Entry 2DPR (X-ray diffraction, 1.70 A resolution); this record covers chains A and B.

Chain A (and B):
Molecule: Conantokin-T
Notes: chain B of this document is another copy of the same molecule, construct and numbering; everything in this record applies to it too
UniProtKB: P17684 (CKT_CONTU); numbering as in UniProt (aligned over 1-21)
Amino-acid sequence (21 residues; row label = number of the first residue in the row):
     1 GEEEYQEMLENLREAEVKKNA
Differences from the reference sequence: engineered mutation Glu7 (Lys in P17684)
Modified positions: Glu3, Glu4, Glu7, Glu10, Glu14 (gamma-carboxy-glutamic acid; CGU)
Metal / ion sites: Ca2+ site 1: Glu3, Glu7 (shared with Glu14(B) of chain B); Ca2+ site 2: Glu7, Glu10 (shared with Glu10(B), Glu14(B) of chain B); Ca2+ site 3: Glu10, Glu14 (shared with Glu7(B), Glu10(B) of chain B); Ca2+ site 4: Glu14 (shared with Glu3(B), Glu7(B) of chain B)

Chain A / chain B interface:
Residue-residue contacts (13; chain A residue first):
  Gly1(A) - Lys19(B)  hydrogen bond (backbone-side chain)
  Glu2(A) - Glu16(B)
  Tyr5(A) - Leu12(B)
  Tyr5(A) - Arg13(B)
  Tyr5(A) - Glu16(B)
  Leu9(A) - Leu12(B)  hydrophobic
  Leu12(A) - Tyr5(B)
  Leu12(A) - Leu12(B)  hydrophobic
  Arg13(A) - Tyr5(B)
  Glu16(A) - Gly1(B)
  Glu16(A) - Glu2(B)
  Glu16(A) - Tyr5(B)
  Asn20(A) - Glu2(B)  hydrogen bond
Other interface residues (no listed pair), chain A (9 interface residues in all): Met8
Other interface residues (no listed pair), chain B (9 interface residues in all): Met8, Leu9

Overview:
Chain A and chain B each contribute 9 residues to their interface, with 2 hydrogen bonds. Polar pairs include
Gly1(A)-Lys19(B) and Asn20(A)-Glu2(B). Glu3(A) and Glu7(A) form the Ca2+ site 1. Glu7(A) and Glu10(A) form the
Ca2+ site 2.
Both chains are Conantokin-T. Entry 2DPR (The crystal structures of the calcium-bound con-G and con-T(K7Glu)
dimeric peptides demonstrate a novel metal-dependent helix-forming ...) was determined by X-ray diffraction
(same publication as 2DPQ).
